Entry 9H9J (electron microscopy, 3.20 A resolution); this record covers chains A and O of the 15 polymer chains in the assembly.

Chain A:
Molecule: 16S RNA
From: Escherichia coli
Sequence (1541 nucleotides; numbered 1 to 1542; 1 number in that range is skipped by the numbering (no residue carries it; nothing is unmodelled there); the number before each row is that of its first residue):
     1 AAAUUGAAGA GUUUGAUCAU GGCUCAGAUU GAACGCUGGC GGCAGGCCUA ACACAUGCAA
    61 GUCGAACGGU AACAGGAAGA AGCUUGCUUC UUUGCUGACG AGUGGCGGAC GGGUGAGUAA
   121 UGUCUGGGAA ACUGCCUGAU GGAGGGGGAU AACUACUGGA AACGGUAGCU AAUACCGCAU
   181 AACGUCGCAA GACCAAAGAG GGGGACCUUC GGGCCUCUUG CCAUCGGAUG UGCCCAGAUG
   241 GGAUUAGCUA GUAGGUGGGG UAACGGCUCA CCUAGGCGAC GAUCCCUAGC UGGUCUGAGA
   301 GGAUGACCAG CCACACUGGA ACUGAGACAC GGUCCAGACU CCUACGGGAG GCAGCAGUGG
   361 GGAAUAUUGC ACAAUGGGCG CAAGCCUGAU GCAGCCAUGC CGCGUGUAUG AAGAAGGCCU
   421 UCGGGUUGUA AAGUACUUUC AGCGGGGAGG AAGGGAGUAA AGUUAAUACC UUUGCUCAUU
   481 GACGUUACCC GCAGAAGAAG CACCGGCUAA CUCCGUGCCA GCAGCCXCGG UAAUACGGAG
   541 GGUGCAAGCG UUAAUCGGAA UUACUGGGCG UAAAGCGCAC GCAGGCGGUU UGUUAAGUCA
   601 GAUGUGAAAU CCCCGGGCUC AACCUGGGAA CUGCAUCUGA UACUGGCAAG CUUGAGUCUC
   661 GUAGAGGGGG GUAGAAUUCC AGGUGUAGCG GUGAAAUGCG UAGAGAUCUG GAGGAAUACC
   721 GGUGGCGAAG GCGGCCCCCU GGACGAAGAC UGACGCUCAG GUGCGAAAGC GUGGGGAGCA
   781 AACAGGAUUA GAUACCCUGG UAGUCCACGC CGUAAACGAU GUCGACUUGG AGGUUGUGCC
   841 CUUGAGGCGU GGCUUCCGGA GCUAACGCGU UAAGUCGACC GCCUGGGGAG UACGGCCGCA
   901 AGGUUAAAAC UCAAAUGAAU UGACGGGGGC
   932 CCGCACAAGC GGUGGAGCAU GUGGUUUAAU UCGAUGXAAC GCGAAGAACC UUACCUGGUC
   992 UUGACAUCCA CGGAAGUUUU CAGAGAUGAG AAUGUGCCUU CGGGAACCGU GAGACAGGUG
  1052 CUGCAUGGCU GUCGUCAGCU CGUGUUGUGA AAUGUUGGGU UAAGUCCCGC AACGAGCGCA
  1112 ACCCUUAUCC UUUGUUGCCA GCGGUCCGGC CGGGAACUCA AAGGAGACUG CCAGUGAUAA
  1172 ACUGGAGGAA GGUGGGGAUG ACGUCAAGUC AUCAUGGCCC UUACGACCAG GGCUACACAC
  1232 GUGCUACAAU GGCGCAUACA AAGAGAAGCG ACCUCGCGAG AGCAAGCGGA CCUCAUAAAG
  1292 UGCGUCGUAG UCCGGAUUGG AGUCUGCAAC UCGACUCCAU GAAGUCGGAA UCGCUAGUAA
  1352 UCGUGGAUCA GAAUGCCACG GUGAAUACGU UCCCGGCCUU GUACACACCG CCCGUXACAC
  1412 CAUGGGAGUG GGUUGCAAAA GAAGUAGGUA GCUUAACCUU CGGGAGGGCG CUUACCACUU
  1472 UGUGAUUCAU GACUGGGGUG AAGUCGUAAC AAGGUAACCG UAGGGGAACC UGCGGUUGGA
  1532 UCACCUCCUU A
Not modelled in the structure: 932-1386, 1535-1542
Modified / non-standard residues: PSU (pseudouridine-5'-monophosphate) at position 516, G7M (N7-methyl-guanosine-5'-monophosphate) at position 527, 2MG (2N-methylguanosine-5'-monophosphate) at position 967, 5MC (5-methylcytidine-5'-monophosphate) at position 968, 2MG (2N-methylguanosine-5'-monophosphate) at position 1208, 4OC (4n,o2'-methylcytidine-5'-monophosphate) at position 1402, 5MC (5-methylcytidine-5'-monophosphate) at position 1407, UR3 (3-methyluridine-5'-monophoshate) at position 1498, 2MG (2N-methylguanosine-5'-monophosphate) at position 1516, MA6 (6N-dimethyladenosine-5'-monophoshate) at position 1518, MA6 (6N-dimethyladenosine-5'-monophoshate) at position 1519
Bound ions: Mg2+ site 1 near G21 (its only coordinating residue here); Mg2+ site 2 near C48 (its only coordinating residue here); Mg2+ site 3 near A53 (its only coordinating residue here); Mg2+ site 4: A59, U387; Mg2+ site 5 near G100 (its only coordinating residue here); Mg2+ site 6: A109, G331; Mg2+ site 7: A116, G117, G289; K+: G145, A197; Mg2+ site 8: A174, C175; Mg2+ site 9: U180, A195; Mg2+ site 10: A298, G299; Mg2+ site 11: G299, G558; 23 more Mg2+ sites not listed
Residues lining bound ligands: A1IC4 ((2S,3S)-2-[[(2S)-2-[[(2S,4S)-5-aminocarbonyloxy-4-oxidanyl-2-[[(2S,3R)-3-oxidanylpiperidin-2-yl]carbonylamino]pentanoyl]amino]-3-(1H-imidazol-4-yl)propanoyl]amino]-3-(2-chloranyl-1H-imidazol-4-yl)-3-oxidanyl-propanoic acid): U692, G693, U788, U789, G791, A792, A794, C795, C796, U1506
Reported in the primary citation:
  - binding site for A1IC4: G693

Chain O:
Protein: Small ribosomal subunit protein uS15
From: Escherichia coli
UniProtKB: P0ADZ4 (RS15_ECOLI); residue numbers follow UniProt; this construct covers 1-89
Chain sequence (89 residues; row label = number of the first residue in the row):
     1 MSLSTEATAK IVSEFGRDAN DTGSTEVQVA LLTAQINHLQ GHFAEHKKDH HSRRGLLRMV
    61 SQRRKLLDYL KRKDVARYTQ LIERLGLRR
Not modelled in the structure: 1

Chain A / chain O interface:
Residue-residue contacts (45):
  A579(A) - Arg54(O)  sugar contact
  G656(A) - Gly23(O)  base contact
  G656(A) - Gln28(O)  hydrogen bond to the sugar
  U657(A) - Thr22(O)  hydrogen bond to the sugar
  U657(A) - Gln28(O)  sugar contact
  U657(A) - Leu31(O)  sugar contact
  C658(A) - Thr8(O)  phosphate contact
  C658(A) - Thr22(O)  hydrogen bond to the sugar
  G666(A) - Ser52(O)  base contact
  G667(A) - His42(O)  base contact
  G667(A) - Asp49(O)  hydrogen bond to the sugar
  G667(A) - His51(O)  sugar contact
  G668(A) - His46(O)  hydrogen bond to the base
  G668(A) - Lys48(O)  sugar contact
  G668(A) - Asp49(O)  sugar contact
  G669(A) - His46(O)  sugar contact
  A728(A) - Arg54(O)  salt bridge to the phosphate
  G730(A) - His51(O)  base contact
  C739(A) - His42(O)  hydrogen bond to the sugar
  U740(A) - His38(O)  phosphate contact
  U740(A) - Leu39(O)  phosphate contact
  U740(A) - His42(O)  sugar contact
  U740(A) - Ser52(O)  hydrogen bond to the sugar
  G741(A) - Ser2(O)  hydrogen bond to the phosphate
  G741(A) - His51(O)  sugar contact
  G741(A) - Ser52(O)  sugar contact
  G741(A) - Gly55(O)  sugar contact
  G742(A) - Arg58(O)  sugar contact
  A749(A) - Asn20(O)  hydrogen bond to the sugar
  A749(A) - Thr22(O)  base contact
  C750(A) - Asn20(O)  sugar contact
  C750(A) - Asp21(O)  hydrogen bond to the sugar
  C750(A) - Thr22(O)  hydrogen bond to the sugar
  C750(A) - Gly23(O)  hydrogen bond to the sugar
  U751(A) - Gly23(O)  sugar contact
  U751(A) - Ser24(O)  sugar contact
  U751(A) - Thr25(O)  sugar contact
  G752(A) - Tyr69(O)  sugar contact
  A753(A) - Tyr69(O)  hydrogen bond to the phosphate
  A753(A) - Lys73(O)  salt bridge to the phosphate
  C754(A) - Tyr69(O)  sugar contact
  C754(A) - Arg72(O)  salt bridge to the phosphate
  G755(A) - Lys65(O)  salt bridge to the phosphate
  C764(A) - His50(O)  sugar contact
  G809(A) - Lys47(O)  salt bridge to the phosphate
Also at the interface, not in a pair above, chain A (29 interface residues in all): C580, G581, U659, A729, C756, C808
Also at the interface, not in a pair above, chain O (32 interface residues in all): Thr5, Leu57, Met59, Ser61, Leu66

Summary:
The interface between chain A and chain O involves 29 residues on one side and 32 on the other; the contacts
include 13 hydrogen bonds and 5 salt bridges. Polar contacts include G668(A)-His46(O), G656(A)-Gln28(O) and
U657(A)-Thr22(O). Ligands of chain A: compound A1IC4. The paper reports a binding site for A1IC4 at G693(A).
Here chain A is 16S RNA and chain O is Small ribosomal subunit protein uS15, both from Escherichia coli. Entry
9H9J (Complex 2 (BODY) 30S-IF1-IF3-tRNA-GE81112) was determined by electron microscopy (same publication as
9H8G, 9H9H, 9H9I, 9H9K, 9H9L, 9H9M and 9H9N).
